PDB entry 7R4R | electron microscopy, 3.90 A resolution | chains C and D of the 4 polymer chains in the assembly

== Chain C ==
Protein: Spike glycoprotein
Organism: Severe acute respiratory syndrome coronavirus 2
UniProtKB: P0DTC2 (SPIKE_SARS2); residue numbers follow UniProt; this construct covers 1-1208
Sequence (1264 residues; each row starts with the number of its first residue):
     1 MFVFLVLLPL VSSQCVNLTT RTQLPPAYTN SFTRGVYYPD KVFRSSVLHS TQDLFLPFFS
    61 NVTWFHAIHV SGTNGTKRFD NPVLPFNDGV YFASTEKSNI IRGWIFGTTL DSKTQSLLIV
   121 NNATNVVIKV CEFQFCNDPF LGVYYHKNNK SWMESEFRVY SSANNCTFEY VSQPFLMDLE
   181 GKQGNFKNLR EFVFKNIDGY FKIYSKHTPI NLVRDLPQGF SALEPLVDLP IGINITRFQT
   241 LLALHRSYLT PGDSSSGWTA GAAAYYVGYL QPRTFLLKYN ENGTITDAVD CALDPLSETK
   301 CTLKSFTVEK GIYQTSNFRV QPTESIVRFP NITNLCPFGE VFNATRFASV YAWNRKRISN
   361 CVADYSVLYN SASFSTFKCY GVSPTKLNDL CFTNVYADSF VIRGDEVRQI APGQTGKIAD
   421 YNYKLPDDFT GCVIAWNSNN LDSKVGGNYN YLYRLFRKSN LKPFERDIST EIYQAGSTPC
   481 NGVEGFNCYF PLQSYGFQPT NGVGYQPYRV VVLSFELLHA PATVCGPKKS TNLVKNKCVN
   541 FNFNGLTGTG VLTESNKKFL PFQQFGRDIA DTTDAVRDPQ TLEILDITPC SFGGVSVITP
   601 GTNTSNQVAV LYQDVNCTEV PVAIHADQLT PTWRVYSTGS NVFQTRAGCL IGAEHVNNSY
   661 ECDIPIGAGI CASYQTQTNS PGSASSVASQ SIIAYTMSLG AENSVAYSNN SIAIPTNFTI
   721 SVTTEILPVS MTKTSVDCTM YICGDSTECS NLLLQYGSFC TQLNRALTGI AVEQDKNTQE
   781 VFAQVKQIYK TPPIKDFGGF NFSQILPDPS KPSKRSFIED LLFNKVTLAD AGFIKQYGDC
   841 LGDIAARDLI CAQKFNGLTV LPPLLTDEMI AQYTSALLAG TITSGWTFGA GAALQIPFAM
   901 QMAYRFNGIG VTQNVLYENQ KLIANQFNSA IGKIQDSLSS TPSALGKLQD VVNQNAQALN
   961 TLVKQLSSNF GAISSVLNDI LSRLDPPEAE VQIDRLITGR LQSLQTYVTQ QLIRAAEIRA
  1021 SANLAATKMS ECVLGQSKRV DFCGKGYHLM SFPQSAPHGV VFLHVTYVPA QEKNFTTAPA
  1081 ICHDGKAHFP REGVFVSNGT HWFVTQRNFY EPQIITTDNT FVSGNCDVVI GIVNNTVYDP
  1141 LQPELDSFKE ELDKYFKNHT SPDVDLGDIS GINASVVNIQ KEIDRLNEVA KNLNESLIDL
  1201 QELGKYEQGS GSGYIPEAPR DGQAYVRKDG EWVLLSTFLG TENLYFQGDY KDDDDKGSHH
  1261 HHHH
Unresolved in the structure: 1-13, 71-75, 248-251, 519-520, 621-640, 675-690, 829-854, 1147-1264
Construct notes: variant Gly-682 (Arg in P0DTC2), Ser-683 (Arg in P0DTC2), Ser-685 (Arg in P0DTC2), Pro-942 (Ala in P0DTC2); engineered mutation Pro-986 (Lys in P0DTC2), Pro-987 (Val in P0DTC2); expression tag (1209-1264)
Disulfide bonds: Cys-15/Cys-136, Cys-131/Cys-166, Cys-291/Cys-301, Cys-336/Cys-361, Cys-379/Cys-432, Cys-391/Cys-525, Cys-480/Cys-488, Cys-538/Cys-590, Cys-617/Cys-649, Cys-662/Cys-671, Cys-743/Cys-749, Cys-1032/Cys-1043, Cys-1082/Cys-1126
Covalent attachments: N-acetylglucosamine (NAG) linked to Asn-61, Asn-122, Asn-234, Asn-282, Asn-603, Asn-616, Asn-657, Asn-709
UniProt features mapped onto this chain:
  - region: Asn-280 to Cys-301 (Putative superantigen), Arg-403 to Asp-405 (Integrin-binding motif), Asn-448 to Phe-456 (Immunodominant HLA epitope recognized by the CD8+), Pro-681, Ala-684 (Putative superantigen), Ser-816 to Tyr-837 (Fusion peptide 1), Lys-835 to Phe-855 (Fusion peptide 2), Asp-1163 to Glu-1202 (Heptad repeat 2)
  - site: Arg-815, Ser-816 (Cleavage)
  - glycosylation: Asn-17 (N-linked (GlcNAc...) (complex) asparagine), Asn-61 (N-linked (GlcNAc...) (hybrid) asparagine), Asn-74 (N-linked (GlcNAc...) (complex) asparagine), Asn-122 (N-linked (GlcNAc...) (hybrid) asparagine), Asn-149 (N-linked (GlcNAc...) (complex) asparagine), Asn-165 (N-linked (GlcNAc...) (complex) asparagine), Asn-234 (N-linked (GlcNAc...) (high mannose) asparagine), Asn-282 (N-linked (GlcNAc...) (complex) asparagine), Thr-323 (O-linked (GalNAc) threonine), Ser-325 (O-linked (HexNAc...) serine), Asn-331 (N-linked (GlcNAc...) (complex) asparagine), Asn-343 (N-linked (GlcNAc...) (complex) asparagine), Asn-603 (N-linked (GlcNAc...) (hybrid) asparagine), Asn-616 (N-linked (GlcNAc...) (complex) asparagine), Asn-657 (N-linked (GlcNAc...) (complex) asparagine), Thr-676 (O-linked (GlcNAc...) threonine), Thr-678 (O-linked (GlcNAc...) threonine), Asn-709 (N-linked (GlcNAc...) (high mannose) asparagine), Asn-717 (N-linked (GlcNAc...) (hybrid) asparagine), Asn-801 (N-linked (GlcNAc...) (hybrid) asparagine) and 6 more in UniProt
  - natural variant: Leu-5 (L5F: In strain: Iota/B.1.526), Ser-13 (S13I: In strain: Epsilon/B.1.427/B.1.429), Leu-18 (L18F: In strain: Beta/B.1.351, Gamma/P.1 and 1 more), Thr-19 (T19I: In strain: Omicron/BQ.1.1, Omicron/XBB.1.5 and 1 more; T19R: In strain: Delta/B.1.617.2, Omicron/BA.2 and 4 more), Thr-20 (T20N: In strain: Gamma/P.1), Leu-24 to Ala-27 (sequence variant, change not given here; In strain: Omicron/BA.2, Omicron/BA.2.12.1 and 6 more), Pro-26 (P26S: In strain: Gamma/P.1), Gln-52 (Q52H: In strain: Omicron/EG.5.1), Ala-67 (A67V: In strain: Eta/B.1.525, Omicron/BA.1), His-69 to Val-70 (deletion: In strain: Alpha/B.1.1.7, Eta/B.1.525 and 5 more), Gly-75 (G75V: In strain: Lambda/C.37), Thr-76 (T76I: In strain: Lambda/C.37), 82 further natural variant entries in UniProt
  - mutagenesis: His-69 to Val-70 (Increased incorporation of cleaved spike into virions), Asn-121 (N121Q: Partial loss of biliverdin affinity), Arg-190 (R190K: Partial loss of biliverdin affinity), Asn-234 (N234Q: Increased resistance to neutralizing antibodies), Asn-331 (N331Q: Reduced viral infectivity), Asn-343 (N343Q: Reduced viral infectivity), Leu-452 (L452R: Increased resistance to neutralizing antibodies. Decreases HLA binding to NF9 epitope. Increased binding affinity to human ACE2), Tyr-453 (Y453F: Decreased HLA binding to NF9 epitope. Increased binding affinity to human ACE2), Ala-475 (A475V: Increased resistance to neutralizing antibodies), Val-483 (V483A: Increased resistance to neutralizing antibodies), Glu-484 (E484D: Increased replication in human TMEM106B overexpressing cells), Phe-490 (F490L: Increased resistance to neutralizing antibodies and human covalescent sera neutralization), 12 further mutagenesis entries in UniProt
From the paper describing this entry:
  - mutagenesis - E484K, N501Y: unchanged binding to Camel-derived nanobody 1.10 (chain D)
  - mutagenesis - L452R/T478K, L452R/E484Q: abolished binding to Camel-derived nanobody 1.10 (chain D)
  - mutagenesis - E484K: abolished binding to 2.15
  - mutagenesis - L452R/T478K: unchanged binding to 2.15

== Chain D ==
Protein: Camel-derived nanobody 1.10
Organism: Camelus dromedarius
Notes: antibody fragment or engineered binder
Sequence (124 residues; each row starts with the number of its first residue):
     1 QVQLVESGGG SVQAGGSLRL SCAASGYTYS TCRKGWYRQA PGKERELVAS ITADGATYYL
    61 DSVKGRLTIS QDNAKNTVYL QMNSLKPEDT AVYYCAASVK DFTCTFNSWG QGTQVTVSSA
   121 LVPR
Unresolved in the structure: 120-124
Disulfide bonds: Cys-22/Cys-95

== Chain C / chain D interface ==
Residue-residue contacts (45):
  Tyr-351(C) / Arg-33(D)  hydrogen bond
  Lys-444(C) / Ala-53(D)
  Lys-444(C) / Asp-54(D)
  Asn-448(C) / Ala-53(D)
  Asn-448(C) / Asp-54(D)  hydrogen bond (side chain-backbone)
  Tyr-449(C) / Thr-31(D)
  Tyr-449(C) / Cys-32(D)
  Tyr-449(C) / Thr-52(D)
  Tyr-449(C) / Ala-53(D)  hydrogen bond (backbone-backbone)
  Tyr-449(C) / Gln-71(D)
  Tyr-449(C) / Asn-73(D)  hydrogen bond
  Asn-450(C) / Cys-32(D)  hydrogen bond (backbone-backbone)
  Asn-450(C) / Arg-33(D)
  Asn-450(C) / Thr-52(D)
  Asn-450(C) / Ala-53(D)
  Asn-450(C) / Asp-54(D)
  Tyr-451(C) / Cys-32(D)  hydrogen bond (backbone-side chain)
  Tyr-451(C) / Ser-98(D)
  Tyr-451(C) / Lys-100(D)
  Tyr-451(C) / Cys-104(D)  hydrogen bond (backbone-side chain)
  Leu-452(C) / Cys-32(D)  hydrophobic
  Leu-452(C) / Arg-33(D)
  Leu-452(C) / Ser-98(D)
  Leu-452(C) / Cys-104(D)
  Leu-452(C) / Thr-105(D)
  Tyr-453(C) / Cys-104(D)
  Arg-454(C) / Cys-104(D)  hydrogen bond (side chain-backbone)
  Gly-482(C) / Glu-44(D)
  Tyr-489(C) / Thr-103(D)
  Phe-490(C) / Thr-103(D)
  Phe-490(C) / Cys-104(D)
  Phe-490(C) / Thr-105(D)
  Leu-492(C) / Thr-103(D)
  Leu-492(C) / Cys-104(D)  hydrogen bond (backbone-backbone)
  Gln-493(C) / Asp-101(D)
  Gln-493(C) / Phe-102(D)
  Gln-493(C) / Thr-103(D)  hydrogen bond
  Gln-493(C) / Cys-104(D)
  Ser-494(C) / Lys-100(D)  hydrogen bond (side chain-backbone)
  Ser-494(C) / Phe-102(D)
  Ser-494(C) / Thr-103(D)
  Ser-494(C) / Cys-104(D)  hydrogen bond
  Gly-496(C) / Lys-100(D)  hydrogen bond (backbone-side chain)
  Phe-497(C) / Lys-100(D)  hydrogen bond (backbone-side chain)
  Gln-498(C) / Lys-100(D)
Other interface residues (no listed pair), chain C (19 interface residues in all): Gly-446
Other interface residues (no listed pair), chain D (19 interface residues in all): Tyr-29, Tyr-58, Phe-106
The authors on this interface:
  - epitope / paratope residues, chain C: Leu-452(C)

== Summary ==
The chain C/chain D interface involves 19 residues from each chain, with 14 hydrogen bonds. Among the polar
pairs are Tyr-351(C)/Arg-33(D), Asn-448(C)/Asp-54(D) and Tyr-449(C)/Asn-73(D). From the paper: L452R/T478K and
L452R/E484Q of chain C abolish binding to Camel-derived nanobody 1.10 (chain D); the epitope/paratope residue
Leu-452(C); 4 substitutions were tested in all.
Here chain C is Spike glycoprotein (Severe acute respiratory syndrome coronavirus 2) and chain D is
Camel-derived nanobody 1.10 (Camelus dromedarius). Entry 7R4R (The SARS-CoV-2 spike in complex with the 1.10
neutralizing nanobody) was determined by electron microscopy, deposited together with 7R4I and 7R4Q.
